PDB entry 8C3F | X-ray diffraction, 2.60 A resolution | chains L and H of the 3 polymer chains in the assembly

# Chain L
Molecule: Reaction center protein L chain
Source organism: Cereibacter sphaeroides 2.4.1
UniProtKB: P0C0Y8 (RCEL_CERSP); residues 1-281 here correspond to UniProt positions 2-282 (UniProt number = residue number + 1)
Chain sequence (281 residues; each row starts with the number of its first residue):
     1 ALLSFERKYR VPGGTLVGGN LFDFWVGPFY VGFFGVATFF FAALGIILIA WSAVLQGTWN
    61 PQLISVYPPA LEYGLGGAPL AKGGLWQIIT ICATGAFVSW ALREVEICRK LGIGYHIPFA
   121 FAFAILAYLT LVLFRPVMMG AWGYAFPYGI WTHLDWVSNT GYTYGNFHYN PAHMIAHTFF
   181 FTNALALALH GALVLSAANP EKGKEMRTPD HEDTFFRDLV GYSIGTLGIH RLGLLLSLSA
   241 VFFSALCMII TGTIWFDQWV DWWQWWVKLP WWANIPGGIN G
Differences from the reference sequence: engineered mutation His177 (Ile178 in P0C0Y8), Thr178 (Ser179 in P0C0Y8)

# Chain H
Molecule: Reaction center protein H chain
Source organism: Cereibacter sphaeroides 2.4.1
UniProtKB: P0C0Y7 (RCEH_CERSP); residues 9-249 here = UniProt positions 9-249
Chain sequence (241 residues; numbered 9 to 249; the number before each row is that of its first residue):
     9 NFDLASLAIY SFWIFLAGLI YYLQTENMRE GYPLENEDGT PAANQGPFPL PKPKTFILPH
    69 GRGTLTVPGP ESEDRPIALA RTAVSEGFPH APTGDPMKDG VGPASWVARR DLPELDGHGH
   129 NKIKPMKAAA GFHVSAGKNP IGLPVRGCDL EIAGKVVDIW VDIPEQMARF LEVELKDGST
   189 RLLPMQMVKV QSNRVHVNAL SSDLFAGIPT IKSPTEVTLL EEDKICGYVA GGLMYAAPKR
   249 K
Disordered / not traced: 9-10

# Chain L / chain H interface
Pairs across the interface (74):
  Ala1(L) with Leu42(H), hydrophobic; Glu43(H); Ala50(H), hydrophobic
  Leu2(L) with Leu42(H); Glu43(H), hydrogen bond (backbone-backbone); Glu45(H)
  Leu3(L) with Gly39(H); Tyr40(H), hydrophobic; Leu42(H), hydrophobic
  Ser4(L) with Gly39(H), hydrogen bond (backbone-backbone); Tyr40(H); Glu43(H); Glu79(H), hydrogen bond; Glu81(H)
  Phe5(L) with Gly39(H); Glu81(H)
  Arg7(L) with Glu45(H); Leu87(H); Ala88(H); Arg89(H); His98(H), hydrogen bond
  Lys8(L) with Glu81(H), salt bridge; Arg83(H); Leu87(H); Val109(H); Gly110(H), hydrogen bond (backbone-backbone); Ser113(H); Trp114(H)
  Tyr9(L) with Gly110(H); Ser113(H)
  Arg10(L) with Pro97(H); His98(H), hydrogen bond (backbone-backbone)
  Val11(L) with Leu87(H), hydrophobic; Pro97(H); His98(H); Gly110(H); Pro111(H); Tyr243(H)
  Pro12(L) with Pro97(H); His98(H); Met242(H)
  Gly13(L) with Met242(H)
  Gly14(L) with Met242(H)
  Asp23(L) with Pro97(H)
  Phe24(L) with Gly95(H); Phe96(H), hydrophobic
  Trp25(L) with Gly95(H), hydrogen bond (backbone-backbone); Pro97(H)
  Arg109(L) with Met242(H)
  Lys110(L) with Pro111(H); Met242(H)
  Gly112(L) with Pro111(H); Ala238(H)
  Ala198(L) with Phe64(H)
  Asn199(L) with Lys62(H), hydrogen bond
  Gly203(L) with Ile65(H)
  Lys204(L) with Ile65(H)
  Glu205(L) with Ile65(H); Leu66(H); Pro67(H); His68(H)
  Met206(L) with Phe64(H), hydrophobic; Ile65(H), hydrogen bond (backbone-backbone); Leu66(H), hydrophobic; Pro67(H)
  Thr208(L) with Gly125(H)
  Pro209(L) with Lys130(H); Glu173(H)
  Asp210(L) with Asp124(H); Gly125(H), hydrogen bond (side chain-backbone); Lys130(H), salt bridge; Pro172(H)
  Thr226(L) with Glu173(H), hydrogen bond
  Leu227(L) with Met175(H), hydrophobic
Other interface residues (no listed pair), chain L (32 interface residues in all): Leu111, Asp213
Other interface residues (no listed pair), chain H (44 interface residues in all): Glu38, Pro41, Asn52, Ile85, Glu94, Ala99, Pro100, Val115

# Overview
32 residues of chain L face 44 of chain H across their interface, with 11 hydrogen bonds and 2 salt bridges.
Polar pairs include Lys8(L)-Glu81(H), Asp210(L)-Lys130(H) and Ser4(L)-Glu79(H).
Chain L is Reaction center protein L chain and chain H is Reaction center protein H chain, both from
Cereibacter sphaeroides 2.4.1; the structure, Double mutant I(L177)H/F(M197)H structure of Photosynthetic
Reaction Center From Cereibacter sphaeroides strain RV, was determined by X-ray diffraction.
